Entry 5TLW (X-ray diffraction, 2.29 A resolution); this record covers chains B and C of the 4 polymer chains in the assembly.

# Chain B (and C)
Molecule: Fructose-bisphosphate aldolase A
From: Oryctolagus cuniculus
Notes: EC 4.1.2.13; chain C of this document is another copy of the same molecule, construct and numbering; everything in this record applies to it too
UniProt: P00883 (ALDOA_RABIT); residues 1-363 here correspond to UniProt positions 2-364 (UniProt number = residue number + 1)
Sequence (363 residues; row label = number of the first residue in the row):
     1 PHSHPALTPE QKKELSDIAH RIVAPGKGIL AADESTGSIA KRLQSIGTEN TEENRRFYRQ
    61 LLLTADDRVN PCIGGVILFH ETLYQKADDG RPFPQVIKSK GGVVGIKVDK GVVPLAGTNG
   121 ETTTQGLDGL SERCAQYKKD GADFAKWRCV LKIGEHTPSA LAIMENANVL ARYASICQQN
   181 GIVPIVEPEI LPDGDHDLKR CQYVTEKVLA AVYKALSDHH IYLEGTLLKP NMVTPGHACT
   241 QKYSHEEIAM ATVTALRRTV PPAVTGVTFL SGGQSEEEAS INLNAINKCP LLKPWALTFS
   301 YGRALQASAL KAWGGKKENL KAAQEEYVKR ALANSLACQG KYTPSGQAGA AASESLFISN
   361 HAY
Unresolved in the structure: 345-358
Curated features (UniProtKB/Swiss-Prot):
  - active site: Glu187 (Proton acceptor), Lys229 (Schiff-base intermediate with dihydroxyacetone-P)
  - binding site (beta-D-fructose 1,6-bisphosphate): Arg42, Ser271 to Gly273, Ser300, Arg303
  - site: Cys72 (Essential for substrate cleavage), Lys107 (Essential for substrate cleavage), Lys146 (Alkylation inactivates the enzyme), His361 (Alkylation inactivates the enzyme), Tyr363 (Necessary for preference for fructose 1,6-bisphosphate over fructose 1-phosphate)
  - modified residue: Thr8 (Phosphothreonine), Ser35 (Phosphoserine), Ser38 (Phosphoserine), Lys41 (N6-acetyllysine), Ser45 (Phosphoserine), Lys98 (N6-(2-hydroxyisobutyryl)lysine), Lys107 (N6-acetyllysine), Lys110 (N6-acetyllysine), Ser131 (Phosphoserine), Lys146 (N6-(2-hydroxyisobutyryl)lysine), Ser271 (Phosphoserine), Lys311 (N6-malonyllysine), Lys329 (N6-acetyllysine), Asn360 (Deamidated asparagine)
  - cross-link: Lys41 (Glycyl lysine isopeptide (Lys-Gly) (interchain with G-Cter in SUMO1))
Small-molecule neighbours: RD3 ({[4-(phosphonooxy)phenyl]methylene}bis(phosphonic acid)): Asp33, Glu34, Ser35, Ser38, Lys41, Arg42, Lys107, Lys146, Arg148, Arg303

# How chain B and chain C interact
Pairs across the interface (69):
  Pro1(B) with Thr157(C); Pro158(C); Arg200(C), hydrogen bond (backbone-side chain); Tyr203(C); Val204(C)
  His2(B) with Gly154(C); Glu155(C), hydrogen bond (side chain-backbone); Arg200(C), hydrogen bond; Tyr203(C)
  Ser3(B) with Tyr203(C)
  Pro9(B) with His361(C)
  Lys12(B) with His361(C); Tyr363(C), hydrogen bond (side chain-backbone)
  Lys13(B) with His361(C)
  Ser16(B) with His361(C)
  Gly154(B) with His2(C)
  Glu155(B) with His2(C), hydrogen bond (backbone-side chain)
  Thr157(B) with Pro1(C)
  Pro158(B) with Pro1(C)
  Arg200(B) with Pro1(C), hydrogen bond (side chain-backbone); His2(C)
  Tyr203(B) with Pro1(C); His2(C); Ser3(C); His220(C)
  Lys207(B) with Ser217(C), hydrogen bond (side chain-backbone); His220(C), hydrogen bond
  Ala210(B) with Lys214(C); Ser217(C)
  Lys214(B) with Ala210(C); Ala211(C); Lys214(C)
  Ser217(B) with Lys207(C), hydrogen bond (backbone-side chain); Ala210(C)
  His220(B) with Tyr203(C); Lys207(C), hydrogen bond
  Tyr222(B) with Arg258(C); His361(C), hydrogen bond
  Leu223(B) with Arg258(C)
  Glu224(B) with Arg258(C), salt bridge
  Arg257(B) with Pro261(C); Pro262(C); Ala263(C), hydrogen bond (backbone-backbone)
  Arg258(B) with Tyr222(C); Leu223(C); Glu224(C), salt bridge; Pro261(C); Ala263(C)
  Thr259(B) with Pro261(C)
  Val260(B) with Pro262(C)
  Pro261(B) with Arg257(C); Arg258(C); Thr259(C)
  Pro262(B) with Arg257(C); Val260(C); Pro294(C), hydrophobic; Trp295(C), hydrophobic
  Ala263(B) with Arg257(C), hydrogen bond (backbone-backbone); Arg258(C)
  Leu292(B) with Pro294(C), hydrophobic
  Pro294(B) with Pro262(C), hydrophobic; Leu292(C), hydrophobic
  Trp295(B) with Pro262(C), hydrophobic
  His361(B) with Pro9(C); Lys12(C); Lys13(C); Ser16(C); Tyr222(C), hydrogen bond
  Tyr363(B) with Lys12(C), hydrogen bond (backbone-side chain)
Other interface residues (no listed pair), chain B (38 interface residues in all): His156, Val204, Ala211, Thr254, Ala362
Other interface residues (no listed pair), chain C (38 interface residues in all): His156, Leu256, Ala362

# Summary
The chain B/chain C interface involves 38 residues from each chain; the contacts include 15 hydrogen bonds and
2 salt bridges. Polar pairs include Glu224(B)-Arg258(C), Pro1(B)-Arg200(C) and His2(B)-Glu155(C). Ligands of
chain B: compound RD3.
Chain B and chain C are both Fructose-bisphosphate aldolase A (Oryctolagus cuniculus); the structure,
Fructose-1,6-bisphosphate aldolase from rabbit muscle in complex with the inhibitor 1-phosphate-benzene
4-bisphosphonate, was determined by X-ray diffraction together with 5TLE, 5TLH and 5TLZ from the same study.
